3PCG - chains M and Q of the 12 polymer chains in the assembly; structure by X-ray diffraction, 1.96 A resolution.

# Chain M (and Q)
Protein: Protocatechuate 3,4-dioxygenase
From: Pseudomonas putida
Notes: EC 1.13.11.3; chain Q of this document is another copy of the same molecule, construct and numbering; everything in this record applies to it too
UniProtKB: P00437 (PCXB_PSEPU); residues 301-538 here correspond to UniProt positions 1-238 (UniProt number = residue number - 300)
Amino-acid sequence (238 residues; numbered 301 to 538; the number before each row is that of its first residue):
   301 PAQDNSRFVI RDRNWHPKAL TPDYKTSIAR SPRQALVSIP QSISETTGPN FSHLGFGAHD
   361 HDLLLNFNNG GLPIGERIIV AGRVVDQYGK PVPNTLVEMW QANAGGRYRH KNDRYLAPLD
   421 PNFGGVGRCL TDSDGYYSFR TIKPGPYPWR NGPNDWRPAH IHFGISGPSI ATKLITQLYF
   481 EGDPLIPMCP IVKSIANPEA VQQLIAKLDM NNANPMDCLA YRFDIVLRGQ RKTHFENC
Not modelled in the structure: 368-370, 537-538
Covalently attached groups: beta-mercaptoethanol (BME) linked to Cys429
Bound ions: Fe ion: Tyr408, Tyr447, His460, His462 (together with 4-hydroxyphenylacetate)
Ligand contacts:
  - 4-hydroxyphenylacetate (4HP): Tyr324, Tyr408, Tyr447, Trp449, Arg457, His460, His462, Gln477, Ile491
  - 4-hydroxyphenylacetate: Tyr324, Tyr408, Tyr447, Trp449, Arg457, His460, His462, Gln477, Ile491

# How chain M and chain Q interact
Pairs across the interface - 16 pairs, chain M then chain Q:
  His361(M) - Phe535(Q)
  Asp362(M) - Phe535(Q)
  Ile379(M) - His534(Q)
  Ile379(M) - Phe535(Q)  hydrophobic
  Ser438(M) - Phe535(Q)
  Arg440(M) - Phe535(Q)
  Asn511(M) - Val309(Q)
  Asn511(M) - Tyr388(Q)
  Asn511(M) - Arg531(Q)  hydrogen bond (backbone-side chain)
  Asn512(M) - Arg531(Q)
  Asn512(M) - His534(Q)  hydrogen bond (backbone-side chain)
  Ala513(M) - Arg531(Q)  hydrogen bond (backbone-side chain)
  Asn514(M) - Arg531(Q)  hydrogen bond
  Asn514(M) - His534(Q)  hydrogen bond (side chain-backbone)
  Asn514(M) - Phe535(Q)  hydrogen bond (side chain-backbone)
  Asp517(M) - Phe535(Q)
Other interface residues (no listed pair), chain M (11 interface residues in all): Phe439
Other interface residues (no listed pair), chain Q (6 interface residues in all): Glu536

# Overview
11 residues of chain M face 6 of chain Q across their interface; the contacts include 6 hydrogen bonds. Among
the polar pairs are Asn511(M)-Arg531(Q), Asn512(M)-His534(Q) and Ala513(M)-Arg531(Q). Chain M binds
4-hydroxyphenylacetate. Tyr408(M), Tyr447(M), His460(M) and His462(M) form the Fe ion site.
Both chains are Protocatechuate 3,4-dioxygenase (Pseudomonas putida). Entry 3PCG (Structure of protocatechuate
3,4-dioxygenase complexed with the inhibitor 4-hydroxyphenylacetate) was determined by X-ray diffraction (same
publication as 3PCB, 3PCC, 3PCE, 3PCF, 3PCH and 3PCI).
